PDB entry 9N2D | electron microscopy, 2.70 A resolution | chains A and E of the 6 polymer chains in the assembly

== Chain A ==
Molecule: Bam A
Source organism: Flavobacterium johnsoniae UW101
UniProt: A5FJ90 (A5FJ90_FLAJ1); numbering as in UniProt (aligned over 1-900)
Sequence (900 residues; row label = number of the first residue in the row):
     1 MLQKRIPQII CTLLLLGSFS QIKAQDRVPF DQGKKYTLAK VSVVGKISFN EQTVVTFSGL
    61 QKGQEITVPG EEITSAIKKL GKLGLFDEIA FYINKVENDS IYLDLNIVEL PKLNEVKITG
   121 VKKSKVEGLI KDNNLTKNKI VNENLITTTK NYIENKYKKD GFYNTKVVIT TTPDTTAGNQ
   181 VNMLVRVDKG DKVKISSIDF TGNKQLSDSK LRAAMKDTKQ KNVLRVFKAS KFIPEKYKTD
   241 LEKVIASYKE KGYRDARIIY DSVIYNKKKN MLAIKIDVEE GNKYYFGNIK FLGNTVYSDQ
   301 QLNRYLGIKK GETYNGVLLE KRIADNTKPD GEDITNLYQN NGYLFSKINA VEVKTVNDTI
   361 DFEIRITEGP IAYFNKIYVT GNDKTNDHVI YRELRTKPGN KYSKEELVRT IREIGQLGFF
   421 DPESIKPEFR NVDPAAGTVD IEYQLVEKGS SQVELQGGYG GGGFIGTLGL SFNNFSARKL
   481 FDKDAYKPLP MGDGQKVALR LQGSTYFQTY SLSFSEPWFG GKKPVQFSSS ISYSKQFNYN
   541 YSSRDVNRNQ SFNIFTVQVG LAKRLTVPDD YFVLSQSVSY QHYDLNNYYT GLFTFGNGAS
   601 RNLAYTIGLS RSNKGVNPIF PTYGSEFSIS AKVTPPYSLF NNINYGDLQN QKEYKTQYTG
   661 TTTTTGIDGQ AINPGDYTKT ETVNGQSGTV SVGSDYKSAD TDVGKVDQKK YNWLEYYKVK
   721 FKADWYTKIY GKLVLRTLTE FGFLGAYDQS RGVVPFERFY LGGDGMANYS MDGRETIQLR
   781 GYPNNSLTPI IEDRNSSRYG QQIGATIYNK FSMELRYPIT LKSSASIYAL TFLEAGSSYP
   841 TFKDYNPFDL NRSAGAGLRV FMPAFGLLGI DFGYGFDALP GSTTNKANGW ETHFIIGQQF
Not modelled in the structure: 1-282
Residues lining bound ligands:
  - diacyl glycerol (DGA): M813, E814, L815, T831, F832, L833, A854, G855, Y874, F876, W890
  - JSG ((2R,4R,5R,6R)-6-[(1R)-1,2-bis(oxidanyl)ethyl]-2-[(2R,4R,5R,6R)-6-[(1R)-1,2-bis(oxidanyl)ethyl]-5-[(2S,3S,4R,5R,6R)-6-[(1S)-1,2-bis(oxidanyl)ethyl]-4-[(2R,3S,4R,5S,6R)-6-[(1S)-2-[(2S,3S,4S,5S,6R)-6-[(1S)-1,2-bis(oxidanyl)ethyl]-3,4,5-tris(oxidanyl)oxan-2-yl]oxy-1-oxidanyl-ethyl]-3,4-bis(oxidanyl)-5-phosphonooxy-oxan-2-yl]oxy-3-oxidanyl-5-phosphonooxy-oxan-2-yl]oxy-2-carboxy-2-[[(2R,3S,4R,5R,6R)-5-[[(3R)-3-dodecanoyloxytetradecanoyl]amino]-6-[[(2R,3S,4R,5R,6R)-3-oxidanyl-5-[[(3R)-3-oxidanyltetradecanoyl]amino]-4-[(3R)-3-oxidanyltetradecanoyl]oxy-6-phosphonooxy-oxan-2-yl]methoxy]-3-phosphonooxy-4-[(3R)-3-tetradecanoyloxytetradecanoyl]oxy-oxan-2-yl]methoxy]oxan-4-yl]oxy-4,5-bis(oxidanyl)oxane-2-carboxylic acid): V633, Y717, V719, F743, A746, Y747, Q749, F842, K843, Y845
  - phosphatidylethanolamine (PTY), molecule 1: K563, L565, T566, V567, L574, Q576, Y605, I607, L609, I629, S630, A631, V633
  - phosphatidylethanolamine (PTY), molecule 2: V567, P568, F572, L609, S610, R611, F627, S628, I629

== Chain E ==
Molecule: Bam P
Source organism: Flavobacterium johnsoniae UW101
UniProt: A5FJ21 (A5FJ21_FLAJ1); numbering as in UniProt (aligned over 1-249)
Sequence (249 residues; numbered 1 to 249; the number before each row is that of its first residue):
     1 MKNKLGVFVV CLFCQIMLGQ NGTRKSLHGQ VTNKSLAIES GYVMNINAKS RTFIGPGGLF
    61 DILAQPKDTL LFTGIAFQSK KIVLTEKDCS QILFSVSLDL VSNELKEVLV RKDLKVKSLD
   121 SNTQKYVDMQ FEDDRQSTAK NTVMYSDQTI KYGTDFVRIF KDVKKLLSKN NEKEEVISDI
   181 AFVEYSKANF KPDFYTKTLG LKPDEVDLFL MFCSNDPESK RHLNEDQKFE LIDFLINKNA
   241 EFKKVNAAQ
Not modelled in the structure: 1-21, 168-249

== Chain A / chain E interface ==
Residue-residue contacts (159; chain A residue first):
  L292(A) with F53(E)
  G293(A) with T52(E)
  T295(A) with S26(E), hydrogen bond; D61(E); I62(E)
  T327(A) with K125(E)
  P329(A) with K125(E); Y126(E), hydrophobic; M129(E), hydrophobic
  D330(A) with M129(E)
  Q339(A) with K117(E)
  Y343(A) with H28(E)
  L344(A) with V116(E), hydrophobic
  K347(A) with K115(E), hydrogen bond (side chain-backbone)
  R365(A) with Y42(E), hydrogen bond; F53(E)
  I366(A) with F53(E)
  T367(A) with F53(E); P56(E); L59(E)
  E368(A) with H28(E); D61(E)
  G369(A) with H28(E), hydrogen bond (backbone-side chain); D61(E), hydrogen bond (backbone-side chain)
  P370(A) with L93(E), hydrophobic
  R392(A) with Q136(E), hydrogen bond (backbone-side chain)
  E393(A) with Q136(E)
  L394(A) with Q136(E), hydrogen bond (backbone-side chain)
  R395(A) with D134(E), salt bridge; Q136(E); S137(E)
  K397(A) with Q136(E), hydrogen bond
  V408(A) with Y126(E), hydrophobic; M129(E), hydrophobic
  R409(A) with F131(E); E132(E), hydrogen bond (side chain-backbone); D134(E), salt bridge
  I411(A) with L119(E), hydrophobic; Y126(E), hydrophobic
  R412(A) with Y126(E); V127(E); M129(E); F131(E)
  Q416(A) with V127(E)
  P422(A) with T123(E), hydrogen bond (backbone-side chain); Q124(E); V127(E)
  E423(A) with S121(E); N122(E), hydrogen bond; T123(E); Q124(E); K165(E)
  S424(A) with T123(E)
  I425(A) with T123(E), hydrogen bond (backbone-side chain)
  F429(A) with S118(E)
  P434(A) with L93(E); L114(E), hydrophobic
  A435(A) with I92(E); L93(E)
  A436(A) with I92(E)
  V453(A) with V157(E)
  L455(A) with T154(E); D155(E); F156(E), hydrogen bond (backbone-backbone)
  Q456(A) with T149(E), hydrogen bond; I150(E); T154(E); D155(E)
  G457(A) with I150(E); G153(E); T154(E), hydrogen bond (backbone-backbone)
  G458(A) with I150(E)
  I465(A) with I150(E)
  T467(A) with Q148(E), hydrogen bond (side chain-backbone); I150(E)
  R500(A) with D147(E); Q148(E); T149(E)
  Q502(A) with Q148(E); T149(E); I150(E)
  T509(A) with Q148(E)
  S511(A) with Q148(E), hydrogen bond
  P517(A) with T138(E), hydrogen bond (backbone-side chain)
  W518(A) with Q136(E)
  P524(A) with R135(E); S137(E); T138(E); A139(E), hydrogen bond (backbone-backbone)
  Q526(A) with T138(E); A139(E); K140(E); N141(E)
  S528(A) with M144(E)
  Q558(A) with M144(E); Y145(E), hydrogen bond (side chain-backbone); S146(E)
  G560(A) with N141(E); M144(E)
  L561(A) with N141(E)
  A562(A) with A139(E); N141(E)
  K563(A) with A139(E)
  R564(A) with D133(E); D134(E), hydrogen bond (side chain-backbone); S137(E)
  D570(A) with R135(E), salt bridge
  Y571(A) with R135(E)
  V573(A) with A139(E), hydrophobic
  S575(A) with K140(E); N141(E); T142(E); V143(E)
  Q576(A) with N141(E), hydrogen bond (backbone-side chain); V143(E)
  S577(A) with V143(E); M144(E)
  S579(A) with Y145(E)
  Q581(A) with Y145(E), hydrogen bond
  T606(A) with V143(E)
  I607(A) with V143(E)
  G608(A) with V143(E)
  K614(A) with E132(E)
  V616(A) with F131(E); E132(E)
  N617(A) with Q130(E); E132(E)
  P618(A) with Q130(E); F131(E); E132(E); Y152(E)
  I619(A) with Q130(E); Y152(E)
  S630(A) with V143(E)
  K632(A) with Y145(E)
  E757(A) with Y145(E), hydrogen bond
  N768(A) with S146(E)
  Y769(A) with T149(E); I150(E)
  M771(A) with Y145(E); S146(E); Q148(E)
  S823(A) with K125(E)
  F861(A) with Q130(E); Y152(E), hydrophobic
  P863(A) with R158(E)
  A864(A) with T154(E); D155(E), hydrogen bond (backbone-backbone); R158(E); D162(E)
  F865(A) with T154(E), hydrogen bond (backbone-side chain)
  G866(A) with Y152(E); G153(E)
  L867(A) with Y152(E), hydrogen bond (backbone-backbone)
  I896(A) with T154(E)
  G897(A) with K151(E); Y152(E)
  Q898(A) with K151(E), hydrogen bond (backbone-backbone); Y152(E)
Also at the interface, not in a pair above, chain A (103 interface residues in all): V296, F345, Y391, L407, G415, K426, V432, G466, V525, S532, T556, V559, N602, G615, G773
Also at the interface, not in a pair above, chain E (63 interface residues in all): R51, G55, L63, D113, D120, D128, I159

== In short ==
103 residues of chain A and 63 residues of chain E are in contact, with 28 hydrogen bonds and 3 salt bridges.
Among the polar pairs are R395(A)-D134(E), R409(A)-D134(E) and D570(A)-R135(E). Ligands of chain A: diacyl
glycerol, compound JSG and phosphatidylethanolamine.
Chain A is Bam A and chain E is Bam P, both from Flavobacterium johnsoniae UW101; the structure, Cryo-EM
structure of an extended F. johnsoniae BAM complex, composite map, was determined by electron microscopy (same
publication as 9N2E).
